PDB entry 7Z9Q | electron microscopy, 3.60 A resolution | chains C and D of the 6 polymer chains in the assembly

Chain C:
Name: Spike glycoprotein, Fibritin
Source organism: Severe acute respiratory syndrome coronavirus 2
Reference sequence: chimeric construct of P0DTC2, P10104: residues 1-1208 from P0DTC2 (SPIKE_SARS2) positions 1-1208 (same numbers); residues 1211-1238 from P10104 positions 458-485 (UniProt number = residue number - 753)
Chain sequence (1260 residues; numbered 1 to 1260; the number before each row is that of its first residue):
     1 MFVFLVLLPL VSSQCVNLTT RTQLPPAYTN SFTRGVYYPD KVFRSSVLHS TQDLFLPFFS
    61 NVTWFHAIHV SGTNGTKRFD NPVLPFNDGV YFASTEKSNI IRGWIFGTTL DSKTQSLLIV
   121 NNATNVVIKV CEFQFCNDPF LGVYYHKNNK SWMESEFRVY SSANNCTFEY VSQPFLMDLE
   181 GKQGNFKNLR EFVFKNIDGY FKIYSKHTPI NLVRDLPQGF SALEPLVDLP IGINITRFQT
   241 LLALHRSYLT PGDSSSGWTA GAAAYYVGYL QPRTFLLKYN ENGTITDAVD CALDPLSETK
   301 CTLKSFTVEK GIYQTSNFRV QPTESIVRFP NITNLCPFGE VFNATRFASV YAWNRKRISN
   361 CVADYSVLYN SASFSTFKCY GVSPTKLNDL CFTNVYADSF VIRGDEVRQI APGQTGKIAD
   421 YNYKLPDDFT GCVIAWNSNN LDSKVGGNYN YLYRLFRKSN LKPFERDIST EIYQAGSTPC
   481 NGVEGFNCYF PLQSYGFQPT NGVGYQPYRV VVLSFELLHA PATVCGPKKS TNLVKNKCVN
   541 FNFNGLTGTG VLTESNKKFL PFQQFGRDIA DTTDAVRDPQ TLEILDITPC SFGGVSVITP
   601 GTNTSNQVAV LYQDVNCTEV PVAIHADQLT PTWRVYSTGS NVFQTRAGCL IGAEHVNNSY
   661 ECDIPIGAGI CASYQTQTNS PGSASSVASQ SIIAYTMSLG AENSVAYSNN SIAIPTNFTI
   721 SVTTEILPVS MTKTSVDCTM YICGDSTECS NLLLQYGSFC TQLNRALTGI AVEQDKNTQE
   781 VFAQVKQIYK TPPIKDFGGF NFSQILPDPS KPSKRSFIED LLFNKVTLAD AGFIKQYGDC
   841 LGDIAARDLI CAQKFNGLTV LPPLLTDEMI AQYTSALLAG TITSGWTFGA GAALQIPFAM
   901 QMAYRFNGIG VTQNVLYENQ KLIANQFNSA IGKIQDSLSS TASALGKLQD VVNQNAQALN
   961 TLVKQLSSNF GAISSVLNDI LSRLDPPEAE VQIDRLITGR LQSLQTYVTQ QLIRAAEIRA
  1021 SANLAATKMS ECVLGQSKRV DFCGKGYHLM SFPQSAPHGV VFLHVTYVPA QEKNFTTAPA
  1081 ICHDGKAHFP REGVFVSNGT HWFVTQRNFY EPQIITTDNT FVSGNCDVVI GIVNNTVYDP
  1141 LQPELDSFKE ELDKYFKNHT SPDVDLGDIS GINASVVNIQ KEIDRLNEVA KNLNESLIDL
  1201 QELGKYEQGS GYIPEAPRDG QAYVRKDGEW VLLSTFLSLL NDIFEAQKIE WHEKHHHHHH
Unresolved in the structure: 1-26, 67-80, 144-164, 173-186, 243-263, 621-640, 677-689, 828-855, 1148-1260
Differences from the reference sequence: engineered mutation Gly682 (Arg in P0DTC2), Ser683 (Arg in P0DTC2), Ser685 (Arg in P0DTC2), Pro986 (Lys in P0DTC2), Pro987 (Val in P0DTC2); linker (1209-1210); conflict Leu1232 (Phe479 in P10104); expression tag (1239-1260)
UniProt features mapped onto this chain:
  - region: Asn280 to Cys301 (Putative superantigen), Arg403 to Asp405 (Integrin-binding motif), Asn448 to Phe456 (Immunodominant HLA epitope recognized by the CD8+), Pro681, Ala684 (Putative superantigen), Ser816 to Tyr837 (Fusion peptide 1), Lys835 to Phe855 (Fusion peptide 2), Asp1163 to Glu1202 (Heptad repeat 2)
  - site: Arg815, Ser816 (Cleavage)
  - glycosylation: Asn17 (N-linked (GlcNAc...) (complex) asparagine), Asn61 (N-linked (GlcNAc...) (hybrid) asparagine), Asn74 (N-linked (GlcNAc...) (complex) asparagine), Asn122 (N-linked (GlcNAc...) (hybrid) asparagine), Asn149 (N-linked (GlcNAc...) (complex) asparagine), Asn165 (N-linked (GlcNAc...) (complex) asparagine), Asn234 (N-linked (GlcNAc...) (high mannose) asparagine), Asn282 (N-linked (GlcNAc...) (complex) asparagine), Thr323 (O-linked (GalNAc) threonine), Ser325 (O-linked (HexNAc...) serine), Asn331 (N-linked (GlcNAc...) (complex) asparagine), Asn343 (N-linked (GlcNAc...) (complex) asparagine), Asn603 (N-linked (GlcNAc...) (hybrid) asparagine), Asn616 (N-linked (GlcNAc...) (complex) asparagine), Asn657 (N-linked (GlcNAc...) (complex) asparagine), Thr676 (O-linked (GlcNAc...) threonine), Thr678 (O-linked (GlcNAc...) threonine), Asn709 (N-linked (GlcNAc...) (high mannose) asparagine), Asn717 (N-linked (GlcNAc...) (hybrid) asparagine), Asn801 (N-linked (GlcNAc...) (hybrid) asparagine) and 6 more in UniProt
Cystine bridges: Cys131-Cys166, Cys291-Cys301, Cys336-Cys361, Cys379-Cys432, Cys391-Cys525, Cys480-Cys488, Cys538-Cys590, Cys617-Cys649, Cys662-Cys671, Cys738-Cys760, Cys743-Cys749, Cys1032-Cys1043, Cys1082-Cys1126
Covalent attachments: N-acetylglucosamine (NAG) linked to Asn61, Asn122, Asn165, Asn234, Asn282, Asn331, Asn343, Asn603, Asn616, Asn657, Asn709, Asn717, Asn801, Asn1074, Asn1098, Asn1134

Chain D:
Name: Nanobody H11-A10
Source organism: Lama glama
Notes: antibody fragment or engineered binder
Chain sequence (134 residues; numbered 1 to 134; the number before each row is that of its first residue):
     1 QVQLVESGGG LMQAGGSLRL SCAVSGRTFS TAAMGWFRQA PGKEREFVAA IRWSGGSAYY
    61 ADSVKGRFTI SRDKAKNTVY LQMNSLKYED TAVYYCAGFS ATRSLLSDYA TWPYDYWGQG
   121 TQVTVSSKHH HHHH
Cystine bridges: Cys22-Cys96

Chain C / chain D interface:
Contacting residue pairs (24):
  Tyr449(C) with Ser100(D); Ala101(D), hydrophobic; Trp112(D), hydrophobic; Asp115(D)
  Leu452(C) with Thr31(D); Thr102(D)
  Leu455(C) with Ser104(D)
  Phe456(C) with Ser104(D)
  Val483(C) with Ser57(D)
  Glu484(C) with Arg52(D), salt bridge; Ser57(D), hydrogen bond (backbone-side chain); Leu106(D)
  Tyr489(C) with Ser104(D); Leu105(D), hydrophobic
  Phe490(C) with Arg52(D); Ser54(D); Thr102(D); Ser104(D), hydrogen bond (backbone-side chain)
  Leu492(C) with Ser104(D)
  Gln493(C) with Thr102(D); Arg103(D), hydrogen bond; Ser104(D), hydrogen bond (side chain-backbone)
  Ser494(C) with Ala101(D); Thr102(D), hydrogen bond (backbone-backbone)
Also at the interface, not in a pair above, chain C (13 interface residues in all): Lys444, Gly482
Also at the interface, not in a pair above, chain D (15 interface residues in all): Asp108, Tyr116

In short:
13 residues of chain C face 15 of chain D across their interface; the contacts include 5 hydrogen bonds and 1
salt bridge. Polar contacts include Glu484(C)-Arg52(D), Glu484(C)-Ser57(D) and Phe490(C)-Ser104(D). Covalently
linked N-acetylglucosamine: at Asn61(C), Asn122(C), Asn165(C), Asn234(C), Asn282(C) and Asn331(C) and 10 more.
Chain C is Spike glycoprotein, Fibritin (Severe acute respiratory syndrome coronavirus 2) and chain D is
Nanobody H11-A10 (Lama glama); the structure, CRYO-EM STRUCTURE OF SARS-COV-2 SPIKE : H11-A10 nanobody
complex, was determined by electron microscopy (same publication as 7Z1A, 7Z1B, 7Z1C, 7Z1D, 7Z1E, 7Z6V and 4
further entries).
